Entry 2AKA (X-ray diffraction, 1.90 A resolution); this record covers chains A and L of the 3 polymer chains in the assembly.

== Chain A ==
Molecule: myosin II heavy chain
Source organism: Dictyostelium discoideum
Reference sequence: P08799 (MYS2_DICDI); residues 2-765 here = UniProt positions 2-765
Sequence (776 residues; each row starts with the number of its first residue; numbers below 1 keep their minus sign (Met-10 is residue -10)):
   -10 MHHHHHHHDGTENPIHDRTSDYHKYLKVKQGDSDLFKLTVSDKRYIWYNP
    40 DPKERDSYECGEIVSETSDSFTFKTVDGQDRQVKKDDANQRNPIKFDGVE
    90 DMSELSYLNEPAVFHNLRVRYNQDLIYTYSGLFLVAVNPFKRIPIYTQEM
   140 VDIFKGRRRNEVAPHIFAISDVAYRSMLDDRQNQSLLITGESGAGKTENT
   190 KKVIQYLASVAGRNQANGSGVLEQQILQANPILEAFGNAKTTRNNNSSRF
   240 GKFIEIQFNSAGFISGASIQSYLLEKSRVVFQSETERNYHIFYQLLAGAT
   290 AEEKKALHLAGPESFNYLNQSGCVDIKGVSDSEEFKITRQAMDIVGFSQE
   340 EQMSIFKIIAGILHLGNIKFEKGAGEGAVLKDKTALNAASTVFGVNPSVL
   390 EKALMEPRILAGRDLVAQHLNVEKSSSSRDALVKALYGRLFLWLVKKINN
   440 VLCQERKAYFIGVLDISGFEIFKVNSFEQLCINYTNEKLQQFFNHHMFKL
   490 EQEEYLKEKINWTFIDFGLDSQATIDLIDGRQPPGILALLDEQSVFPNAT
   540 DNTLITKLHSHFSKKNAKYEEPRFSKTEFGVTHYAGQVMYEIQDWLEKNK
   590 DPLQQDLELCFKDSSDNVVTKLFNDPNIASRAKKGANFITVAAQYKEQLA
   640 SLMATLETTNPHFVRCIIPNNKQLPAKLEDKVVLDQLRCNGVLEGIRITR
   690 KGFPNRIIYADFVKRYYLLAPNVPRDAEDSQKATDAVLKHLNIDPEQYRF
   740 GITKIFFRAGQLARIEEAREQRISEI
Unresolved in the structure: -10 to 1
Sequence notes: insertion (-10 to 1)
Curated features (UniProtKB/Swiss-Prot):
  - region (Actin-binding): Leu638 to Asn660, Arg738 to Ala752
  - binding site (ATP): Gly179 to Thr186
  - modified residue: Lys130 (N6,N6-dimethyllysine)

== Chain L ==
Molecule: Linker
Sequence (13 residues; numbered 766 to 778; the number before each row is that of its first residue):
   766 TRLVPRGSELALE
Unresolved in the structure: 772-778

== How chain A and chain L interact ==
Residue-residue contacts - 9 pairs, chain A then chain L:
  Ile762(A) - Thr766(L)  hydrogen bond (backbone-backbone)
  Ser763(A) - Thr766(L)  hydrogen bond (backbone-side chain)
  Ser763(A) - Arg767(L)  hydrogen bond (backbone-backbone)
  Glu764(A) - Thr766(L)
  Glu764(A) - Arg767(L)
  Glu764(A) - Leu768(L)
  Ile765(A) - Thr766(L)  covalent bond
  Ile765(A) - Arg767(L)  hydrogen bond (backbone-backbone)
  Ile765(A) - Leu768(L)  hydrogen bond (backbone-backbone)
Also at the interface, not in a pair above, chain L (4 interface residues in all): Val769

== In short ==
The chain A/chain L interface involves 4 residues from each chain, with 1 covalent bond and 5 hydrogen bonds.
Polar contacts include Ser763(A)-Thr766(L), Ile762(A)-Thr766(L) and Ser763(A)-Arg767(L). From UniProt: 8
ATP-binding residues on chain A.
Chain A is myosin II heavy chain (Dictyostelium discoideum) and chain L is Linker; the structure, Structure of
the nucleotide-free myosin II motor domain from Dictyostelium discoideum fused to the GTPase domain ..., was
determined by X-ray diffraction.
